8TMO - chains H and A of the 7 polymer chains in the assembly; structure by electron microscopy, 3.10 A resolution.

== Chain H ==
Protein: sAB C18 Heavy Chain
Organism: Homo sapiens
Amino-acid sequence (237 residues; each row starts with the number of its first residue; numbers below 1 keep their minus sign (Glu-2 is residue -2)):
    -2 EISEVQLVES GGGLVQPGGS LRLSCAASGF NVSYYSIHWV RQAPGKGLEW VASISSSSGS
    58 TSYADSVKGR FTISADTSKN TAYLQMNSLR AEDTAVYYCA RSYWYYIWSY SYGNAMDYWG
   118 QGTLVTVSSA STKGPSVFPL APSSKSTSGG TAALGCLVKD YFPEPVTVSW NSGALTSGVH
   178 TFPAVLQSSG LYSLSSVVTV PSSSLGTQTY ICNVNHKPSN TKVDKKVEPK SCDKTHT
Not modelled in the structure: -2 to 0, 127-234
Disulfide bonds: Cys22-Cys96

== Chain A ==
Protein: Cobalt/magnesium transport protein CorA
Organism: Thermotoga maritima
UniProt: Q9WZ31 (CORA_THEMA); residues 1-351 here = UniProt positions 1-351
Amino-acid sequence (373 residues; each row starts with the number of its first residue; numbers below 1 keep their minus sign (Met-21 is residue -21)):
   -21 MGSSHHHHHH SSGRENLYFQ GHMEEKRLSA KKGLPPGTLV YTGKYREDFE IEVMNYSIEE
    39 FREFKTTDVE SVLPFRDSST PTWINITGIH RTDVVQRVGE FFGIHPLVLE DILNVHQRPK
    99 VEFFENYVFI VLKMFTYDKN LHELESEQVS LILTKNCVLM FQEKIGDVFD PVRERIRYNR
   159 GIIRKKRADY LLYSLIDALV DDYFVLLEKI DDEIDVLEEE VLERPEKETV QRTHQLKRNL
   219 VELRKTIWPL REVLSSLYRD VPPLIEKETV PYFRDVYDHT IQIADTVETF RDIVSGLLDV
   279 YLSSVSNKTN EVMKVLTIIA TIFMPLTFIA GIYGMNFEYM PELRWKWGYP VVLAVMGVIA
   339 VIMVVYFKKK KWL
Not modelled in the structure: -21 to 16
Sequence notes: initiating methionine (-21); expression tag (-20 to 0)
Swiss-Prot annotation at these positions:
  - motif: Gly312 to Asn314 (Probable selectivity filter)
  - site: Asn288 (Essential for ion permeation), Leu294 (Important for closing the ion permeation pathway in the closed state), Thr295 (Threonine that confers selectivity for Co(2+) transport)
  - mutagenesis: Asp89 (D89F/K: Decreases ion transport), Asp253 (D253K: Increases protein stability. Decreases ion transport), Leu280 (L280A: Decreases ion transport), Asn288 (N288L: Abolishes Co(2+) uptake), Met291 (M291A: No effect on ion transport), Leu294 (L294A/V: Increases ion transport by suppression of an obstruction in the transmembrane ion permeation pathway), Thr295 (T295L: Strongly reduces Co(2+) uptake. Abolishes Co(2+) uptake; when associated with L-299; T295M: Strongly reduces Co(2+) uptake ...), Thr299 (T299L: Reduces Co(2+) uptake. Abolishes Co(2+) uptake; when associated with L-295; T299M: No effect on Co(2+) uptake; T299S: Abolishes Co(2+) uptake), Pro303 (P303A/G/I: Increases ion transport by suppression of a kink in the transmembrane ion permeation pathway), Thr305 (T305L: Abolishes Co(2+) uptake), Ile310 (I310A: Increases ion transport), Tyr311 (Y311A: Abolishes pentamerization. Abolishes ion transport; Y311F: No effect on pentamerization. No effect on ion transport), 7 further mutagenesis entries in UniProt

== Interface between chain H and chain A ==
Residue-residue contacts (12; chain H residue first):
  Trp105(H) with Asp189(A), hydrogen bond; Thr267(A); Ile271(A), hydrophobic
  Ser106(H) with Gln260(A), hydrogen bond (backbone-side chain); Asp263(A); Thr264(A), hydrogen bond (backbone-side chain)
  Tyr107(H) with Phe182(A), hydrophobic; Leu185(A); Glu186(A); Asp189(A), hydrogen bond; Thr264(A), hydrogen bond (backbone-side chain)
  Tyr109(H) with Gln260(A)
Other interface residues (no listed pair), chain A (10 interface residues in all): Phe268

== Summary ==
Chain H and chain A form an interface of 4 and 10 residues respectively, with 5 hydrogen bonds. Among the
polar pairs are Trp105(H)-Asp189(A), Ser106(H)-Gln260(A) and Ser106(H)-Thr264(A). Curated annotation (UniProt)
lists 19 mutagenesis sites on chain A.
Chain H is sAB C18 Heavy Chain (Homo sapiens) and chain A is Cobalt/magnesium transport protein CorA
(Thermotoga maritima); the structure, Cryo-EM structure of magnesium depleted CorA in complex with
conformation-specific synthetic antibody C18, State MGD-1C, was determined by electron microscopy.
